Entry 4C2M (X-ray diffraction, 2.80 A resolution); this record covers chains B and C of the 15 polymer chains in the assembly.

Chain B:
Name: DNA-directed RNA polymerase I subunit RPA135
Source organism: Saccharomyces cerevisiae
Notes: EC 2.7.7.6
UniProt: P22138 (RPA2_YEAST); numbering as in UniProt (aligned over 1-1203)
Amino-acid sequence (1203 residues; each row starts with the number of its first residue):
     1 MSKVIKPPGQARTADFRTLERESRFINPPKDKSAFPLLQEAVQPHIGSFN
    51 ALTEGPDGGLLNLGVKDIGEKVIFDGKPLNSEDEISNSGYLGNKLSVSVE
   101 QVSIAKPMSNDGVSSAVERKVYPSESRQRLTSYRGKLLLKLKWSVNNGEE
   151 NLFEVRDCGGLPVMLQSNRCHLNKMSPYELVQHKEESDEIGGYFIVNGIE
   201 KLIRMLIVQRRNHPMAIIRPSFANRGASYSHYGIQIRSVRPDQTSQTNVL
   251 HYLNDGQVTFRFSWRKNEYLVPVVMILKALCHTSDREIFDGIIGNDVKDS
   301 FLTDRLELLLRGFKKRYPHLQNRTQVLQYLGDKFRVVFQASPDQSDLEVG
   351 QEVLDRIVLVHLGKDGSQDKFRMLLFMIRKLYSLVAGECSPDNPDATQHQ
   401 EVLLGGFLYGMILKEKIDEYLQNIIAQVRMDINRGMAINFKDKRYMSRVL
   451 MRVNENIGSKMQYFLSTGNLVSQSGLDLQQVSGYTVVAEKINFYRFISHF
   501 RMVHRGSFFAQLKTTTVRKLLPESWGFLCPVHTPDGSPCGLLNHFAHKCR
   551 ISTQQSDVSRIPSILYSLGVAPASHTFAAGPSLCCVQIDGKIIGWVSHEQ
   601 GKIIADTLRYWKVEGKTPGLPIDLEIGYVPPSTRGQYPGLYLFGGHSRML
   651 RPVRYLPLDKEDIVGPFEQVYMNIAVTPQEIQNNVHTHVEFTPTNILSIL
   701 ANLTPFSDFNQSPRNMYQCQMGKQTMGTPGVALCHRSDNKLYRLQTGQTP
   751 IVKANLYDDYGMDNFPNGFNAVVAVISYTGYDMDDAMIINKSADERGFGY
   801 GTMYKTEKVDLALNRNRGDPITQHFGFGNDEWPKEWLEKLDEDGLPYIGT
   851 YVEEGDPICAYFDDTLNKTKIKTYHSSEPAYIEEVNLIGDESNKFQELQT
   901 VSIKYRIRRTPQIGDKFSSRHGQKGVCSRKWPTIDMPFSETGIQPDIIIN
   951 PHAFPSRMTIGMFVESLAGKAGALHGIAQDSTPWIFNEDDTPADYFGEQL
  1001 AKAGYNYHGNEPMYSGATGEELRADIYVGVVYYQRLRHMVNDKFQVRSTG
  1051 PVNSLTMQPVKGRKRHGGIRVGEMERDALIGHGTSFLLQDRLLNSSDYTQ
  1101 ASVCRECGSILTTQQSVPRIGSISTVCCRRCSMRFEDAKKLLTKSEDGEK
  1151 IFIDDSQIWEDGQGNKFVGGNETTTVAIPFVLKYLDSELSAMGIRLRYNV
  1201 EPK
Unresolved in the structure: 1-7, 82-86, 1142-1150
Ion coordination: Zn2+: Cys1104, Cys1107, Cys1128, Cys1131
Swiss-Prot annotation at these positions:
  - zinc finger: Cys1104 to Cys1131 (C4-type)
  - modified residue: Ser2 (N-acetylserine), Ser81 (Phosphoserine), Ser1156 (Phosphoserine)

Chain C:
Name: DNA-directed RNA polymerases I and III subunit RPAC1
Source organism: Saccharomyces cerevisiae
UniProt: P07703 (RPAC1_YEAST); residue numbers follow UniProt; this construct covers 1-335
Amino-acid sequence (335 residues; each row starts with the number of its first residue):
     1 MSNIVGIEYNRVTNTTSTDFPGFSKDAENEWNVEKFKKDFEVNISSLDAR
    51 EANFDLINIDTSIANAFRRIMISEVPSVAAEYVYFFNNTSVIQDEVLAHR
   101 IGLVPLKVDPDMLTWVDSNLPDDEKFTDENTIVLSLNVKCTRNPDAPKGS
   151 TDPKELYNNAHVYARDLKFEPQGRQSTTFADCPVVPADPDILLAKLRPGQ
   201 EISLKAHCILGIGGDHAKFSPVSTASYRLLPQINILQPIKGESARRFQKC
   251 FPPGVIGIDEGSDEAYVKDARKDTVSREVLRYEEFADKVKLGRVRNHFIF
   301 NVESAGAMTPEEIFFKSVRILKNKAEYLKNCPITQ
Unresolved in the structure: 1-30
Swiss-Prot annotation at these positions:
  - modified residue: Ser2 (N-acetylserine), Ser17 (Phosphoserine)

Chain B / chain C interface:
Residue-residue contacts (58; chain B residue first):
  Asn27(B) - Thr151(C)  hydrogen bond
  Arg743(B) - Gln93(C)
  Gln745(B) - Gln93(C)  hydrogen bond
  Gln745(B) - Val96(C)
  Lys791(B) - Gly214(C)  hydrogen bond (side chain-backbone)
  Lys791(B) - Asp215(C)  hydrogen bond (side chain-backbone)
  Ser792(B) - Ala217(C)
  Glu795(B) - His99(C)  hydrogen bond (backbone-side chain)
  Glu795(B) - Asp215(C)
  Glu795(B) - His216(C)  hydrogen bond (backbone-side chain)
  Glu795(B) - Ala217(C)  hydrogen bond (side chain-backbone)
  Arg796(B) - His99(C)
  Arg796(B) - Leu103(C)
  Arg796(B) - Ala217(C)
  Gly797(B) - His99(C)
  Tyr800(B) - Glu95(C)
  Tyr800(B) - Val96(C)  hydrophobic
  Thr802(B) - Gln93(C)  hydrogen bond
  Tyr804(B) - Gln93(C)
  Arg906(B) - Gln93(C)
  Arg906(B) - Glu95(C)  salt bridge
  Arg908(B) - Glu95(C)
  Ile934(B) - Arg68(C)  hydrogen bond (backbone-side chain)
  Ile934(B) - Arg69(C)
  Ile934(B) - Ile72(C)  hydrophobic
  Ile934(B) - Ser73(C)
  Asp935(B) - Arg69(C)  salt bridge
  Phe938(B) - Arg68(C)
  Phe938(B) - Ser226(C)
  Phe938(B) - Tyr227(C)
  Glu940(B) - Arg228(C)  salt bridge
  Glu940(B) - Leu229(C)
  Glu940(B) - Arg293(C)  salt bridge
  Gly942(B) - Thr224(C)
  Gly942(B) - Ser226(C)
  Gln944(B) - Arg68(C)
  Gly1004(B) - Thr274(C)
  Asn1006(B) - Ser276(C)  hydrogen bond (side chain-backbone)
  Tyr1007(B) - Glu278(C)
  Tyr1007(B) - Arg281(C)
  Pro1012(B) - Arg293(C)
  Tyr1014(B) - Tyr227(C)
  Tyr1014(B) - Arg228(C)
  Tyr1014(B) - Leu229(C)  hydrogen bond (side chain-backbone)
  Tyr1014(B) - Arg293(C)  hydrogen bond
  Gly1016(B) - Asn65(C)  hydrogen bond (backbone-side chain)
  Gly1016(B) - Arg68(C)
  Gly1016(B) - Arg69(C)  hydrogen bond (backbone-side chain)
  Ala1017(B) - Asn65(C)  hydrogen bond (backbone-side chain)
  Thr1018(B) - Thr61(C)
  Thr1018(B) - Asn65(C)
  Gly1019(B) - Thr61(C)
  Gly1019(B) - Asn65(C)
  Gly1019(B) - Tyr227(C)  hydrogen bond (backbone-side chain)
  Glu1020(B) - Thr61(C)
  Glu1021(B) - Arg293(C)  salt bridge
  Glu1021(B) - Arg295(C)  salt bridge
  Asp1025(B) - Arg277(C)  salt bridge
Interface residues without a listed pair, chain B (39 interface residues in all): Ile26, Thr933, Met936, Ser939, Ala1001, Tyr1005, His1008, Ser1015
Interface residues without a listed pair, chain C (31 interface residues in all): Ser62, Asp94, Val275

Overview:
The interface between chain B and chain C involves 39 residues on one side and 31 on the other, with 16
hydrogen bonds and 7 salt bridges. Among the polar pairs are Arg906(B)-Glu95(C), Asp935(B)-Arg69(C) and
Glu940(B)-Arg228(C). Cys1104(B), Cys1107(B), Cys1128(B) and Cys1131(B) coordinate Zn2+.
Chain B is DNA-directed RNA polymerase I subunit RPA135 and chain C is DNA-directed RNA polymerases I and III
subunit RPAC1, both from Saccharomyces cerevisiae; the structure, Structure of RNA polymerase I at 2.8 A
resolution, was determined by X-ray diffraction.
